Entry 8J5O (electron microscopy, 2.90 A resolution); this record covers chains L and Y of the 36 polymer chains in the assembly.

[Chain L]
Name: Reaction center protein L chain
Organism: Roseiflexus castenholzii DSM 13941
UniProt: A7NQE8 (A7NQE8_ROSCS); residue numbers follow UniProt; this construct covers 1-315
Chain sequence (315 residues; numbered 1 to 315; the number before each row is that of its first residue):
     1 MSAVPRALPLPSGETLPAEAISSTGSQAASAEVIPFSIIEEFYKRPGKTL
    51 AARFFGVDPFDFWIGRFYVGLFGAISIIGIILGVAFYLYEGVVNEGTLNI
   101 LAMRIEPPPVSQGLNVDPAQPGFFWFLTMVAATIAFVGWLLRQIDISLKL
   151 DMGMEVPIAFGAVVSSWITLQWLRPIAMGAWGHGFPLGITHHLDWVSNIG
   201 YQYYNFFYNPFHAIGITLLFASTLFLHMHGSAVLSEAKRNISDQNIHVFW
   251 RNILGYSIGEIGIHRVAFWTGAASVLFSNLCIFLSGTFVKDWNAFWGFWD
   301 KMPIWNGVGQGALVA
Unresolved in the structure: 1-6, 19-28
Metal / ion sites: Fe ion: His229 (shared with 2 residues of chain M)
Ligand contacts:
  - bacteriochlorophyll a (BCL), molecule 1: Val84, Tyr87, Phe136, Trp167, Phe185, Ile189, His192, Leu193, Val196
  - bacteriochlorophyll a (BCL), molecule 2: Phe136, Val163, Ser166, Trp167, Leu170, Val196, Ser197, Ile199, Gly200, Tyr201, Phe206, Phe207, His212, Gly215, Ile216, Leu219, Phe220, Ser278, Asn279, Cys281, Ile282
  - bacteriochlorophyll a (BCL), molecule 3: Val196, Tyr201, Phe207, Phe220
  - bacteriopheophytin a (BPH), molecule 1: Gly79, Ile80, Gly83, Val84, Tyr87, Thr128, Ala132, Ala135, Phe136, Trp139, Gln143, Val156, Ala159, Phe160, Val163, Trp167, Phe185, Leu187, Gly188, Ile189, His192, Gly271, Ala272, Ser274, Val275
  - bacteriopheophytin a (BPH), molecule 2: Ala213, Ile216, Thr217, Phe220, Ala221, Leu224
  - bacteriopheophytin a (BPH), molecule 3: Phe220, Thr223, Leu224, His227, Met228, Ile253, Leu254
  - Menaquinone 11 (MQE; 2-methyl-3-[(2E,6E,10E,14E,18E,22E,26E,30E,34E,38E)-3,7,11,15,19,23,27,31,35,39,43-undecamethyltetratetraconta-2,6,10,1 4,18,22,26,30,34,38,42-undecaen-1-yl]naphthalene-1,4-dione), molecule 1: Phe60, Ile64, Phe67, Val69, Gly73, Ala74, Ile75, Ile77, Ile78, Ile80, Trp139, Arg142
  - Menaquinone 11 (MQE), molecule 2: Phe225, Met228, His229, Ala232, His247, Trp250, Tyr256, Ser257, Ile258, Gly259, Glu260, Ile263, Val266, Trp269, Thr270, Ala273, Phe277

[Chain Y]
Name: Subunit Y
Organism: Roseiflexus castenholzii DSM 13941
Chain sequence (39 residues; each row starts with the number of its first residue):
     1 MNWIVATFMLMFVLVAFLPLVVSLAYTWVTNPETQSTEE
Unresolved in the structure: 33-39
Ligand contacts: Menaquinone 11 (MQE; 2-methyl-3-[(2E,6E,10E,14E,18E,22E,26E,30E,34E,38E)-3,7,11,15,19,23,27,31,35,39,43-undecamethyltetratetraconta-2,6,10,1 4,18,22,26,30,34,38,42-undecaen-1-yl]naphthalene-1,4-dione): Thr7, Leu10, Met11, Leu14, Phe17, Leu18, Leu20, Val21, Leu24

[Interface between chain L and chain Y]
Pairs across the interface - 18 pairs, chain L then chain Y:
  Ile158(L) - Pro19(Y)  hydrophobic
  Ser165(L) - Ala16(Y)
  Leu173(L) - Met9(Y)
  Leu173(L) - Val13(Y)  hydrophobic
  Ala177(L) - Met1(Y)
  Ala177(L) - Met9(Y)  hydrophobic
  Arg265(L) - Asn31(Y)
  Trp269(L) - Leu20(Y)
  Trp269(L) - Ser23(Y)
  Trp269(L) - Leu24(Y)  hydrophobic
  Ala272(L) - Leu20(Y)  hydrophobic
  Leu276(L) - Phe17(Y)
  Asn279(L) - Val13(Y)
  Leu280(L) - Phe17(Y)  hydrophobic
  Phe283(L) - Ala6(Y)
  Phe283(L) - Met9(Y)  hydrophobic
  Phe283(L) - Leu10(Y)
  Phe288(L) - Trp3(Y)  hydrophobic
Other interface residues (no listed pair), chain L (19 interface residues in all): Glu155, Ile176, Met178, Phe268, Ala273, Phe277, Thr287
Other interface residues (no listed pair), chain Y (17 interface residues in all): Val5, Thr7, Phe12, Thr27

[Overview]
The interface between chain L and chain Y involves 19 residues on one side and 17 on the other. One
Menaquinone 11 molecule is bound between chain L and chain Y.
Here chain L is Reaction center protein L chain and chain Y is Subunit Y, both from Roseiflexus castenholzii
DSM 13941. Entry 8J5O (Cryo-EM structure of native RC-LH complex from Roseiflexus castenholzii at 100lux) was
determined by electron microscopy together with 8HJU, 8HJV and 8J5P from the same study.
